Entry 5JB7 (X-ray diffraction, 1.90 A resolution); this record covers chain A.

[Chain A]
Molecule: Pancreatic trypsin inhibitor
Organism: Bos taurus
UniProt: P00974 (BPT1_BOVIN); residues 1001-1058 here correspond to UniProt positions 36-93 (UniProt number = residue number - 965)
Chain sequence (58 residues; numbered 1001 to 1058; the number before each row is that of its first residue):
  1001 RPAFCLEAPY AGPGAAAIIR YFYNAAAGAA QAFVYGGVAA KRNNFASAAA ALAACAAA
Unresolved in the structure: 1057-1058
Differences from the reference sequence: variant Ala1003 (Asp38 in P00974), Ala1008 (Pro43 in P00974), Ala1011 (Thr46 in P00974), Ala1015 (Lys50 in P00974), Ala1017 (Arg52 in P00974), Ala1026 (Lys61 in P00974), Ala1029 (Leu64 in P00974), Ala1030 (Cys65 in P00974), Ala1032 (Thr67 in P00974), Ala1039 (Arg74 in P00974), Ala1046 (Lys81 in P00974), Ala1049 (Glu84 in P00974), Ala1050 (Asp85 in P00974), Ala1051 (Cys86 in P00974), Ala1053 (Arg88 in P00974), Ala1054 (Thr89 in P00974), Ala1056 (Gly91 in P00974), Ala1057 (Gly92 in P00974); engineered mutation Gly1014 (Cys49 in P00974), Val1038 (Cys73 in P00974), Leu1052 (Met87 in P00974)
Disulfide bonds: Cys1005-Cys1055
What the authors report for this chain:
  - binding site for sulfate ion: Ala1008
  - contacts within the chain: Glu1007-Asn1043 (hydrogen bond), Glu1007-Ala1008 (hydrogen bond)

[Summary]
The paper reports a binding site for sulfate ion at Ala1008; contacts within the chain involving Glu1007,
Asn1043 and Ala1008.
Chain A is Pancreatic trypsin inhibitor (Bos taurus); the structure, A simplified BPTI variant containing 24
alanines out of 58 residues, was determined by X-ray diffraction, deposited together with 5JB4, 5JB5 and 5JB6.
